PDB entry 6TPS | electron microscopy, 3.54 A resolution | chains Q and S of the 22 polymer chains in the assembly

Chain Q:
Molecule: RNA polymerase I-specific transcription initiation factor RRN7
Source organism: Saccharomyces cerevisiae (strain ATCC 204508 / S288c)
UniProtKB: P40992 (RRN7_YEAST); numbering as in UniProt (aligned over 1-514)
Amino-acid sequence (514 residues; numbered 1 to 514; the number before each row is that of its first residue):
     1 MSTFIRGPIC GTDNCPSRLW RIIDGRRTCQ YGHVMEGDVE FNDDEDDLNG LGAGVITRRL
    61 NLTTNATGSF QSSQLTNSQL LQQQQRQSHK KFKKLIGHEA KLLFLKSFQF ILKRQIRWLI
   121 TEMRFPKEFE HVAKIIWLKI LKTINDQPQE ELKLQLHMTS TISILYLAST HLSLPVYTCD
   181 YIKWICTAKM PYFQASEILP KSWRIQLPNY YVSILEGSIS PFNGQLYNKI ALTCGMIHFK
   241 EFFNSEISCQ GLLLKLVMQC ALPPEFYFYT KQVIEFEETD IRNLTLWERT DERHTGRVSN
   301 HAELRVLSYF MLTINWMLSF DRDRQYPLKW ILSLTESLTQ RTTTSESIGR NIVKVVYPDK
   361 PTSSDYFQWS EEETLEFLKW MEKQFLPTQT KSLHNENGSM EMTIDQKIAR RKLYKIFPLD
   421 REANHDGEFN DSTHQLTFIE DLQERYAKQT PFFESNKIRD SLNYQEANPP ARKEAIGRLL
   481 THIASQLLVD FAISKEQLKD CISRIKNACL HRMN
Disordered / not traced: 1-2, 46-56, 391-404, 421-431, 454-468
UniProt features mapped onto this chain:
  - zinc finger: Thr-3 to Glu-36 (RRN7-type)
  - region: Gly-37 to Ala-66 (B-reader), Thr-67 to Lys-101 (B-linker)
  - binding site (Zn(2+)): Cys-10, Cys-15, Cys-29, His-33
  - mutagenesis: Cys-29 (C29A: Impaired binding to Pol I), His-33 (H33S: Impaired binding to Pol I)
Bound ions: Zn2+: Cys-10, Cys-15, Cys-29
From the paper describing this entry:
  - conformationally variable residues (order/disorder transition): Asp-46 to Ile-56

Chain S:
Molecule: Nts-DNA
Sequence (27 nucleotides; numbered 1 to 27; the number before each row is that of its first residue):
     1 AAAAAAAAAA AAAAAAAAAA AAAAAAA

How chain Q and chain S interact:
Residue-residue contacts (9; chain Q residue first):
  Val-212(Q) with DA13(S), sugar contact
  Ser-213(Q) with DA12(S), sugar contact
  Glu-216(Q) with DA13(S), phosphate contact
  Ser-218(Q) with DA12(S), hydrogen bond to the phosphate
  Glu-292(Q) with DA4(S), phosphate contact
  His-294(Q) with DA4(S), base contact; DA5(S), base contact
  Val-298(Q) with DA3(S), phosphate contact
  Arg-504(Q) with DA2(S), salt bridge to the phosphate
Other interface residues (no listed pair), chain Q (13 interface residues in all): Arg-58, Lys-93, Pro-208, Asn-209, Ile-219
Other interface residues (no listed pair), chain S (10 interface residues in all): DA11, DA14, DA15, DA27

In short:
Chain Q and chain S form an interface of 13 and 10 residues respectively, with 1 hydrogen bond and 1 salt
bridge. Among the polar pairs are Ser-218(Q)/DA12(S) and Arg-504(Q)/DA2(S). Curated annotation (UniProt) lists
4 Zn2+-binding residues and 2 mutagenesis sites on chain Q. The paper reports conformational variability at
Asp-46(Q).
Here chain Q is RNA polymerase I-specific transcription initiation factor RRN7 (Saccharomyces cerevisiae
(strain ATCC 204508 / S288c)) and chain S is Nts-DNA. Entry 6TPS (early intermediate RNA Polymerase I
Pre-initiation complex - eiPIC) was determined by electron microscopy.
